5XUY - chains A and B; structure by X-ray diffraction, 2.20 A resolution.

[Chain A]
Molecule: Autophagy-related protein 13
Source organism: Homo sapiens
UniProtKB: O75143 (ATG13_HUMAN); numbering as in UniProt (aligned over 1-190)
Chain sequence (190 residues; each row starts with the number of its first residue):
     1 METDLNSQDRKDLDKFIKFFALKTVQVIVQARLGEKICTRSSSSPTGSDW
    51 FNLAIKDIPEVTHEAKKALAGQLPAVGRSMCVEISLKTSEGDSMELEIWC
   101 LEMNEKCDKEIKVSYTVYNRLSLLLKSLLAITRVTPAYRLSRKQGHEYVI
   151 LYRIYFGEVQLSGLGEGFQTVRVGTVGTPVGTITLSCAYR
Disordered / not traced: 1-5, 92, 112-113, 145-146
UniProt features mapped onto this chain:
  - region: S127 to V134 (Important for interaction with ATG101)
  - modified residue: M1 (N-acetylmethionine)
  - mutagenesis: S127 (S127H: Abolishes interaction with ATG101; when associated with D-133), I131 (I131D: Decreases interaction with ATG101; when associated with D-134), R133 (R133D: Abolishes interaction with ATG101; when associated with H-127), V134 (V134D: Decreases interaction with ATG101; when associated with D-131)

[Chain B]
Molecule: Autophagy-related protein 101
Source organism: Homo sapiens
UniProtKB: Q9BSB4 (ATGA1_HUMAN); residue numbers follow UniProt; this construct covers 1-218
Chain sequence (218 residues; row label = number of the first residue in the row):
     1 MNCRSEVLEVSVEGRQVEEAMLAVLHTVLLHRSTGKFHYAAAGTYSIGTV
    51 GTQDVDCDFIDFTYVRVSSEELDRALRKVVGEFKDALRNSGGDGLGQMSL
   101 EFYQKKKSRWPFSDECIPWEVWTVKVHVVALATEQERQICREKVGEKLCE
   151 KIINIVEVMNRHEYLPKMPTQSEVDNVFDTGLRDVQPYLYKISFQITDAL
   201 GTSVTTTMRRLIKDTLAL
Disordered / not traced: 1, 94, 208-218
Construct notes: engineered mutation A40 (Lys in Q9BSB4), A41 (Lys in Q9BSB4), A42 (Glu in Q9BSB4)
UniProt features mapped onto this chain:
  - region: I152 to V156 (Important for interaction with ATG13)
  - mutagenesis: H31 (H31S: Impairs interaction with ATG13; when associated with R-54), D54 (D54R: Impairs interaction with ATG13; when associated with S-31), I152 (I152D: Abolishes interaction with ATG13; when associated with D-153 and D-156), I153 (I153D: Abolishes interaction with ATG13; when associated with D-152 and D-156), V156 (V156D: Abolishes interaction with ATG13; when associated with D-152 and D-152)

[Interface between chain A and chain B]
Residue-residue contacts (52):
  K36(A) - D54(B)
  K36(A) - D56(B)  salt bridge
  I37(A) - Q53(B)
  I37(A) - D54(B)  hydrogen bond (backbone-side chain)
  C38(A) - T52(B)
  C38(A) - Q53(B)
  T39(A) - G51(B)
  T39(A) - T52(B)  hydrogen bond (backbone-backbone)
  T39(A) - S68(B)  hydrogen bond (backbone-side chain)
  R40(A) - G51(B)
  S41(A) - T49(B)
  S41(A) - V50(B)
  S41(A) - G51(B)  hydrogen bond (side chain-backbone)
  S41(A) - S68(B)
  S41(A) - D184(B)  hydrogen bond (side chain-backbone)
  S42(A) - G48(B)
  S42(A) - T49(B)  hydrogen bond (backbone-backbone)
  P45(A) - T49(B)
  D49(A) - T49(B)  hydrogen bond
  N52(A) - I47(B)
  N52(A) - G48(B)
  N52(A) - T49(B)
  N52(A) - V50(B)  hydrogen bond (backbone-backbone)
  L53(A) - T49(B)
  L53(A) - V50(B)
  A54(A) - T49(B)
  A54(A) - V50(B)  hydrogen bond (backbone-backbone)
  Y115(A) - M168(B)
  L123(A) - H31(B)
  K126(A) - L30(B)
  K126(A) - S33(B)  hydrogen bond (side chain-backbone)
  S127(A) - H31(B)  hydrogen bond
  S127(A) - V156(B)
  L129(A) - T52(B)
  L129(A) - V65(B)
  I131(A) - I153(B)  hydrophobic
  I131(A) - V156(B)  hydrophobic
  R133(A) - D54(B)  salt bridge
  R133(A) - V65(B)
  V134(A) - F62(B)  hydrophobic
  V134(A) - C149(B)  hydrogen bond (backbone-side chain)
  V134(A) - I152(B)  hydrophobic
  V134(A) - I153(B)  hydrophobic
  Y138(A) - T63(B)
  R139(A) - D61(B)  salt bridge
  R139(A) - F62(B)
  R142(A) - D56(B)  salt bridge
  R142(A) - T63(B)
  V171(A) - I153(B)  hydrophobic
  V173(A) - V156(B)
  V173(A) - N160(B)
  G174(A) - N160(B)
Also at the interface, not in a pair above, chain A (29 interface residues in all): A130, R172, T175
Also at the interface, not in a pair above, chain B (27 interface residues in all): T34, Y45, E157

[In short]
The interface between chain A and chain B involves 29 residues on one side and 27 on the other; the contacts
include 12 hydrogen bonds and 4 salt bridges. Among the polar pairs are K36(A)-D56(B), R133(A)-D54(B) and
R139(A)-D61(B).
Here chain A is Autophagy-related protein 13 and chain B is Autophagy-related protein 101, both from Homo
sapiens. Entry 5XUY (Crystal structure of ATG101-ATG13HORMA) was determined by X-ray diffraction (same
publication as 5XV3 and 5XV4).
